Entry 2R9X (X-ray diffraction, 1.90 A resolution); this record covers chain A.

# Chain A
Molecule: Beta-lactamase
Source organism: Escherichia coli
Notes: EC 3.5.2.6
Reference sequence: P00811 (AMPC_ECOLI); residues 4-361 here correspond to UniProt positions 20-377 (UniProt number = residue number + 16)
Amino-acid sequence (358 residues; each row starts with the number of its first residue):
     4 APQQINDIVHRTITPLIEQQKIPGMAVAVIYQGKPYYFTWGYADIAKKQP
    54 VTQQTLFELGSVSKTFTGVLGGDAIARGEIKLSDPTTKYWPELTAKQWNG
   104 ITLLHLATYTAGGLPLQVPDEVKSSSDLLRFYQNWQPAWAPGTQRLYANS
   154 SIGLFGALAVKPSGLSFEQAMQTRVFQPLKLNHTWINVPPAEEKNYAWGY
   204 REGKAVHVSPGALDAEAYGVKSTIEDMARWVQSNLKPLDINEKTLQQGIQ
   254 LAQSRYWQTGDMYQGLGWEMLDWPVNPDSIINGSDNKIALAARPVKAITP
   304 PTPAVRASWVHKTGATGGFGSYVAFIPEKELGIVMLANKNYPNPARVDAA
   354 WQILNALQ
Ligand contacts: WH6 (2-[(1R)-2-carboxy-1-(naphthalen-1-ylmethyl)ethyl]-1,3-dioxo-2,3-dihydro-1H-isoindole-5-carboxylic acid): S64, L119, Q120, Y150, N152, V211, S212, Y221, N289, L293, G317, A318, T319, G320, N343
Swiss-Prot annotation at these positions:
  - active site: S64 (Acyl-ester intermediate)
  - binding site (a beta-lactam): S64, Q120, Y150, N152, A318, N343
From the paper describing this entry:
  - catalytic residues: S64, Y150 (citing earlier work)

# In short
Chain A binds compound WH6. UniProt lists active-site residue S64 and 6 beta-lactam-binding residues. From the
paper: catalytic residues S64 and Y150.
Chain A is Beta-lactamase (Escherichia coli); the structure, AmpC beta-lactamase with bound Phthalamide
inhibitor, was determined by X-ray diffraction together with 2PU2, 2PU4 and 2R9W from the same study.
